PDB entry 1B5G | X-ray diffraction, 2.07 A resolution | chains L and H of the 3 polymer chains in the assembly

[Chain L]
Protein: Alpha-thrombin
From: Homo sapiens
Notes: EC 3.4.21.5
UniProtKB: P00734 (THRB_HUMAN); the construct lacks a stretch of the UniProt sequence, so the offset changes along the chain: -4 to 0 = UniProt 328-332; 1-14 = UniProt 336-349
Amino-acid sequence (36 residues; row label = number of the first residue in the row; a row labelled like 14A-14L holds insertion residues (14A, then the next letters in order); numbers below 1 keep their minus sign (Thr-4 is residue -4)):
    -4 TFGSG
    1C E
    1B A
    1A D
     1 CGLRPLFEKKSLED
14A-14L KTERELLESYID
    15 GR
Unresolved in the structure: -4 to 0, 15-16
Swiss-Prot annotation at these positions:
  - site: Arg16 (Cleavage)

[Chain H]
Protein: Alpha-thrombin
From: Homo sapiens
Notes: EC 3.4.21.5
UniProtKB: P00734 (THRB_HUMAN); the construct lacks a stretch of the UniProt sequence and is renumbered around it, so the offset changes along the chain: 16-36 = UniProt 364-384; 37-60 = UniProt 386-409; 61-77 = UniProt 419-435; 78-97 = UniProt 437-456; 7 more segments
Amino-acid sequence (259 residues; each row starts with the number of its first residue; note: 4 numbers in that range are skipped by the numbering (no residue carries them; nothing is unmodelled there); a row labelled like 60A-60I holds insertion residues (60A, then the next letters in order)):
    16 IVEGSDAEIGMSPWQVMLFRK
   36A S
    37 PQELLCGASLISDRWVLTAAHCLL
60A-60I YPPWDKNFT
    61 ENDLLVRIGKHSRTRYE
   77A R
    78 NIEKISMLEKIYIHPRYNWR
   97A E
    98 NLDRDIALMKLKKPVAFSDYIHPVCLPDRETA
129A-129C ASL
   130 LQAGYKGRVTGWGNLKE
146A-146H TWTANVGK
   150 GQPSVLQVVNLPIVERPVCKDSTRIRITDNMFCAG
  184A Y
   185 KP
186A-186D DEGK
   187 RGDACEGDSGGPFVMKSP
204A-204B FN
   205 NRWYQMGIVSWGE
   219 GCD
  221A R
   222 DGKYGFYTHVFRLKKWIQKVIDQFGE
Unresolved in the structure: 146A-146H, 247
Swiss-Prot annotation at these positions:
  - region: Ala183 to Val200 (High affinity receptor-binding region which is also known as the TP508 peptide)
  - active site (Charge relay system): His57, Asp102, Ser195
  - glycosylation: Asn60G (N-linked (GlcNAc...) (complex) asparagine)
Disulfide bonds: Cys42-Cys58, Cys168-Cys182, Cys191-Cys220
Ion coordination: Na+ site 1: Lys169, Thr172, Phe204A; Na+ site 2: Arg221A, Lys224
Small-molecule neighbours: mol-168 (0ZE; [[[(4S,5S)-4-[[(3S,6S,8aR)-6-azanyl-5-oxo-6-(phenylmethyl)-1,2,3,7,8,8a-hexahydroindolizin-3-yl]carbonylamino]-5-(1,3-b enzothiazol-2-yl)-5-hydroxy-pentyl]amino]-azanyl-methylidene]azanium): Cys42, His57, Cys58, Tyr60A, Trp60D, Lys60F, Leu99, Asp189, Ala190, Cys191, Glu192, Gly193, Asp194, Ser195, Val213, Ser214, Trp215, Gly216, Glu217, Gly219, Cys220, Asp221, Gly226

[Chain L / chain H interface]
Residue-residue contacts (65):
  Cys1(L) - Pro120(H)
  Cys1(L) - Val121(H)
  Cys1(L) - Cys122(H)  disulfide
  Cys1(L) - Arg206(H)  hydrogen bond (backbone-side chain)
  Asp1A(L) - His119(H)  hydrogen bond (backbone-side chain)
  Asp1A(L) - Arg206(H)
  Ala1B(L) - Arg206(H)  hydrogen bond (backbone-side chain)
  Glu1C(L) - Ile47(H)
  Glu1C(L) - Ser48(H)
  Glu1C(L) - Asp49(H)
  Glu1C(L) - Pro120(H)
  Gly2(L) - Trp29(H)
  Gly2(L) - Pro120(H)  hydrogen bond (backbone-backbone)
  Gly2(L) - Cys122(H)  hydrogen bond (backbone-side chain)
  Gly2(L) - Arg206(H)
  Gly2(L) - Trp207(H)  hydrogen bond (backbone-backbone)
  Leu3(L) - His119(H)  hydrogen bond (backbone-side chain)
  Leu3(L) - Asn205(H)
  Leu3(L) - Arg206(H)
  Arg4(L) - Gly25(H)
  Arg4(L) - Met26(H)  hydrogen bond (side chain-backbone)
  Arg4(L) - Pro28(H)
  Arg4(L) - Trp29(H)
  Arg4(L) - Arg137(H)
  Arg4(L) - Trp207(H)
  Pro5(L) - Ser115(H)
  Pro5(L) - Asp116(H)
  Pro5(L) - His119(H)
  Leu6(L) - Ile24(H)
  Leu6(L) - Gly25(H)
  Leu6(L) - Asp116(H)
  Phe7(L) - Glu23(H)
  Phe7(L) - Ile24(H)
  Phe7(L) - Gly25(H)
  Phe7(L) - Met26(H)
  Glu8(L) - Lys202(H)  salt bridge
  Glu8(L) - Asn205(H)
  Glu8(L) - Trp207(H)  hydrogen bond
  Lys9(L) - His119(H)
  Asp14(L) - Glu23(H)
  Asp14(L) - Met26(H)
  Asp14(L) - Arg137(H)  salt bridge
  Asp14(L) - Trp207(H)
  Lys14A(L) - Glu23(H)  hydrogen bond (backbone-side chain)
  Thr14B(L) - Arg137(H)  hydrogen bond
  Thr14B(L) - Asn159(H)  hydrogen bond
  Glu14C(L) - Arg137(H)
  Glu14C(L) - Lys202(H)  salt bridge
  Glu14E(L) - Lys135(H)
  Glu14E(L) - Asn159(H)  hydrogen bond
  Glu14E(L) - Tyr184A(H)  hydrogen bond
  Leu14F(L) - Lys135(H)
  Leu14F(L) - Asn159(H)
  Leu14F(L) - Trp207(H)  hydrophobic
  Leu14G(L) - Lys202(H)
  Leu14G(L) - Pro204(H)  hydrophobic
  Ser14I(L) - Gly133(H)
  Ser14I(L) - Tyr134(H)
  Ser14I(L) - Lys135(H)  hydrogen bond (side chain-backbone)
  Tyr14J(L) - Tyr134(H)  hydrophobic
  Tyr14J(L) - Lys135(H)  hydrogen bond (side chain-backbone)
  Tyr14J(L) - Met201(H)
  Tyr14J(L) - Lys202(H)  hydrogen bond (side chain-backbone)
  Tyr14J(L) - Pro204(H)  hydrophobic
  Ile14K(L) - Tyr134(H)
Other interface residues (no listed pair), chain H (31 interface residues in all): Phe114, Tyr117, Leu129C, Gly136
Disulfides between the chains: Cys1(L)-Cys122(H)

[In short]
Chain L and chain H form an interface of 22 and 31 residues respectively; the contacts include 1 disulfide
bond, 17 hydrogen bonds and 3 salt bridges. Polar pairs include Glu8(L)-Lys202(H), Asp14(L)-Arg137(H) and
Glu14C(L)-Lys202(H). Bound to chain H: mol-168.
Here chain L is Alpha-thrombin and chain H is Alpha-thrombin, both from Homo sapiens. Entry 1B5G (Human
thrombin complexed with novel synthetic peptide mimetic inhibitor and hirugen) was determined by X-ray
diffraction together with 1A61, 1A46 and 1A5G from the same study.
